PDB entry 4X0B | X-ray diffraction, 3.20 A resolution | chains A and B

Chain A:
Name: Poly A polymerase
Organism: Aquifex aeolicus
UniProt: O66728 (O66728_AQUAE); residues 2-383 here correspond to UniProt positions 443-824 (UniProt number = residue number + 441)
Sequence (396 residues; row label = number of the first residue in the row):
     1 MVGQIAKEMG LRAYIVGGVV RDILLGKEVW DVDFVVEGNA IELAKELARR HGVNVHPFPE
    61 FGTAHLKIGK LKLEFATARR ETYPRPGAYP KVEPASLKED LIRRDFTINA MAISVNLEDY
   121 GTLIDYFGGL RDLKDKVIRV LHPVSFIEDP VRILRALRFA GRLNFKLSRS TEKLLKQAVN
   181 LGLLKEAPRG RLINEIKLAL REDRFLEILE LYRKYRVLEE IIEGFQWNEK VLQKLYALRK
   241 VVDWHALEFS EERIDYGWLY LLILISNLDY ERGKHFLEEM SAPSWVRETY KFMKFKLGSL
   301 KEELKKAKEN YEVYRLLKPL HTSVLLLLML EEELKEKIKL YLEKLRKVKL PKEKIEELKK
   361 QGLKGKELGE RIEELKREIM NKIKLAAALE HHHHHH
Disordered / not traced: 83-92, 361-364, 382-396
Construct notes: expression tag (1, 384-396)
Curated features (UniProtKB/Swiss-Prot):
  - binding site (ATP): Gly18 to Arg21, Arg104, Asp105, Asn109, Asp149 to Arg158, Arg162, Arg191
  - binding site (Mg(2+)): Asp31, Asp33

Chain B:
Molecule: 77-nt RNA strand
Sequence (77 nucleotides; each row starts with the number of its first residue):
     1 GGGCCAGGUA GCUCAGUUGG UAGAGCACUG GACUGAAAAU CCAGGUGUCG GCGGUUCGAU
    61 UCCGCCCCUG GCCCACC

How chain A and chain B interact:
Contacting residue pairs (34):
  Gly17(A) with C77(B), phosphate contact
  Gly18(A) with C77(B), hydrogen bond to the phosphate
  Asp33(A) with C77(B), phosphate contact
  Phe58(A) with A75(B), base contact
  Phe61(A) with A75(B), base contact
  Arg103(A) with C76(B), hydrogen bond to the base
  Arg104(A) with C77(B), hydrogen bond to the sugar
  Asp105(A) with C77(B), hydrogen bond to the base
  Asn109(A) with C77(B), phosphate contact
  Asp149(A) with C76(B), hydrogen bond to the base; C77(B), hydrogen bond to the base
  Arg152(A) with C77(B), hydrogen bond to the base
  Arg155(A) with C77(B), base contact
  Gly190(A) with C74(B), phosphate contact
  Arg191(A) with C74(B), phosphate contact; A75(B), salt bridge to the phosphate; C76(B), base contact
  Asn194(A) with C74(B), sugar contact
  Lys197(A) with G3(B), hydrogen bond to the sugar
  Arg201(A) with G3(B), sugar contact
  Ser281(A) with G3(B), sugar contact; C4(B), sugar contact
  Ser284(A) with C5(B), hydrogen bond to the phosphate; A6(B), phosphate contact
  Arg287(A) with C5(B), sugar contact
  Lys318(A) with G19(B), hydrogen bond to the base
  His321(A) with C63(B), sugar contact
  Gly365(A) with G20(B), base contact; U21(B), base contact
  Lys366(A) with G20(B), base contact
  Leu368(A) with C57(B), base contact
  Gly369(A) with G20(B), hydrogen bond to the base; C57(B), base contact
  Ile372(A) with C57(B), base contact
Interface residues without a listed pair, chain A (36 interface residues in all): His56, Lys72, Arg79, Thr82, Ala282, Pro283, Trp285, Lys359, Lys376
Interface residues without a listed pair, chain B (17 interface residues in all): G1, G2, G64, C73

In short:
Chain A and chain B form an interface of 36 and 17 residues respectively, with 11 hydrogen bonds and 1 salt
bridge. Polar pairs include Arg103(A)-C76(B), Asp105(A)-C77(B) and Asp149(A)-C76(B). UniProt lists 19
ATP-binding residues and Mg2+-binding residues Asp31(A) and Asp33(A) on chain A.
Here chain A is Poly A polymerase (Aquifex aeolicus) and chain B is a 77-nt RNA strand. Entry 4X0B (Structure
of tRNA-processing enzyme complex 7) was determined by X-ray diffraction (same publication as 4WC2, 4WC3,
4WC4, 4WC5, 4WC6, 4WC7 and 4X0A).
